PDB entry 8JD0 | electron microscopy, 3.30 A resolution | chains 2 and 3

# Chain 2
Molecule: Metabotropic glutamate receptor 2, Peptidyl-prolyl cis-trans isomerase FKBP1A
From: Homo sapiens
Notes: EC 5.2.1.8
UniProt: chimeric construct of Q14416, P62942: residues 19-872 from Q14416 (GRM2_HUMAN) positions 19-872 (same numbers); residues 881-987 from P62942 positions 2-108 (UniProt number = residue number - 879)
Sequence (993 residues; row label = number of the first residue in the row):
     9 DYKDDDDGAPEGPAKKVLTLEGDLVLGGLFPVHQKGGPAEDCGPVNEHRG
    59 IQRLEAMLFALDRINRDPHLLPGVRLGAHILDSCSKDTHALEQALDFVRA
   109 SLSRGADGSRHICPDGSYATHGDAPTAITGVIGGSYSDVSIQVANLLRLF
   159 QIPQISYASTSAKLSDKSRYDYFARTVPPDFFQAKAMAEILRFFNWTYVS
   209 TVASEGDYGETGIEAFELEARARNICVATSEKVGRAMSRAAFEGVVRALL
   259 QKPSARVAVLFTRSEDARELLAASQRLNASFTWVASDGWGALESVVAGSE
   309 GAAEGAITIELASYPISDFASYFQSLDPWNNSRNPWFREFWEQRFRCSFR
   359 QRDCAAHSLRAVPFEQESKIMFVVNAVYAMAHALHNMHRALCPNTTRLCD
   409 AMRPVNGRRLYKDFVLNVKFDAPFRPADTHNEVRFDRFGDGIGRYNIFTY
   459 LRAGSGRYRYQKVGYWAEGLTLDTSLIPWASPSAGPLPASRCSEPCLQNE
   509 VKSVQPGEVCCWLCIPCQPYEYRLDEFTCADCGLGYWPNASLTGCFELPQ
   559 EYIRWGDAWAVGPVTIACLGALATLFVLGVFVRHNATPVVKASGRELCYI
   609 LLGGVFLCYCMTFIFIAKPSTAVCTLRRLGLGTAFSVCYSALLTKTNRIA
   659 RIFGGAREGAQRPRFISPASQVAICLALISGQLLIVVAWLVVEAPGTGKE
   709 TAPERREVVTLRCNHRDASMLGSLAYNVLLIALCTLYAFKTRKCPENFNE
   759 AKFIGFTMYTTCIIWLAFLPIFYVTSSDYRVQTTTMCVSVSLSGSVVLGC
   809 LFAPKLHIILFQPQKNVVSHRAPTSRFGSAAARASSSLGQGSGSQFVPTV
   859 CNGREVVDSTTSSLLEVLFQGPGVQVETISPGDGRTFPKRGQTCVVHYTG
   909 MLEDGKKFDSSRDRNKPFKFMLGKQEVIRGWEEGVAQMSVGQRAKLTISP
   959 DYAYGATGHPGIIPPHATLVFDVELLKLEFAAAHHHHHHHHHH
Unresolved in the structure: 9-23, 111-131, 662-671, 821-1001
Construct notes: expression tag (9-18, 988-1001); linker (873-880)
Disulfide bonds: Cys50-Cys92, Cys234-Cys518, Cys355-Cys362, Cys400-Cys407, Cys500-Cys519, Cys504-Cys522, Cys525-Cys537, Cys540-Cys553, Cys632-Cys721
Covalent attachments: N-acetylglucosamine (NAG) linked to Asn203
Residues lining bound ligands: J9R (4-(1-methylpyrazol-4-yl)-7-[[(2S)-2-(trifluoromethyl)morpholin-4-yl]methyl]quinoline-2-carboxamide): Leu639, Gly640, Phe643, Asp725, Met728, Ser731, Leu732, Asn735, Thr769, Ile772, Trp773, Phe780, Met794
Curated features (UniProtKB/Swiss-Prot):
  - region: Ala677 to Ala685 (Important for interaction with HTR2A)
  - binding site (L-glutamate): Arg57, Arg61, Ser145, Ala166, Thr168, Asp295, Lys377
  - glycosylation (N-linked (GlcNAc...) asparagine): Asn203, Asn286, Asn338, Asn402, Asn547
  - modified residue: Lys932 (N6-acetyllysine)

# Chain 3
Molecule: Metabotropic glutamate receptor 3, Serine/threonine-protein kinase mTOR
From: Homo sapiens
Notes: EC 2.7.11.1
UniProt: chimeric construct of Q14832, A0A8V8TRG9: residues 23-879 from Q14832 (GRM3_HUMAN) positions 23-879 (same numbers); residues 888-982 from A0A8V8TRG9 positions 1949-2043 (UniProt number = residue number + 1061)
Sequence (993 residues; numbered -8 to 984; the number before each row is that of its first residue; numbers below 1 keep their minus sign (Asp-8 is residue -8)):
    -8 DYKDDDDKGAPWSHPQFEKGSGSWSHPQFEKLGDHNFLRREIKIEGDLVL
    42 GGLFPINEKGTGTEECGRINEDRGIQRLEAMLFAIDEINKDDYLLPGVKL
    92 GVHILDTCSRDTYALEQSLEFVRASLTKVDEAEYMCPDGSYAIQENIPLL
   142 IAGVIGGSYSSVSIQVANLLRLFQIPQISYASTSAKLSDKSRYDYFARTV
   192 PPDFYQAKAMAEILRFFNWTYVSTVASEGDYGETGIEAFEQEARLRNICI
   242 ATAEKVGRSNIRKSYDSVIRELLQKPNARVVVLFMRSDDSRELIAAASRA
   292 NASFTWVASDGWGAQESIIKGSEHVAYGAITLELASQPVRQFDRYFQSLN
   342 PYNNHRNPWFRDFWEQKFQCSLQNKRNHRRVCDKHLAIDSSNYEQESKIM
   392 FVVNAVYAMAHALHKMQRTLCPNTTKLCDAMKILDGKKLYKDYLLKINFT
   442 APFNPNKDADSIVKFDTFGDGMGRYNVFNFQNVGGKYSYLKVGHWAETLS
   492 LDVNSIHWSRNSVPTSQCSDPCAPNEMKNMQPGDVCCWICIPCEPYEYLA
   542 DEFTCMDCGSGQWPTADLTGCYDLPEDYIRWEDAWAIGPVTIACLGFMCT
   592 CMVVTVFIKHNNTPLVKASGRELCYILLFGVGLSYCMTFFFIAKPSPVIC
   642 ALRRLGLGSSFAICYSALLTKTNCIARIFDGVKNGAQRPKFISPSSQVFI
   692 CLGLILVQIVMVSVWLILEAPGTRRYTLAEKRETVILKCNVKDSSMLISL
   742 TYDVILVILCTVYAFKTRKCPENFNEAKFIGFTMYTTCIIWLAFLPIFYV
   792 TSSDYRVQTTTMCISVSLSGFVVLGCLFAPKVHIILFQPQKNVVTHRLHL
   842 NRFSVSGTGTTYSQSSASTYVPTVCNGREVLDSTTSSLLEVLFQGPAILW
   892 HEMWHEGLEEASRLYFGERNVKGMFEVLEPLHAMMERGPQTLKETSFNQA
   942 YGRDLMEAQEWCRKYMKSGNVKDLTQAWDLYYHVFRRISKQEF
Unresolved in the structure: -8 to 29, 119-136, 665-680, 829-984
Construct notes: expression tag (-8 to 22, 983-984); linker (880-887)
Disulfide bonds: Cys57-Cys99, Cys240-Cys527, Cys361-Cys373, Cys412-Cys419, Cys509-Cys528, Cys513-Cys531, Cys534-Cys546, Cys549-Cys562, Cys641-Cys730
Covalent attachments: N-acetylglucosamine (NAG) linked to Asn209
Residues lining bound ligands: glutamic acid (GLU): Arg64, Arg68, Ser149, Tyr150, Ser151, Ala172, Ser173, Thr174, Tyr222, Asp301, Gly302, Lys389
Curated features (UniProtKB/Swiss-Prot):
  - binding site (L-glutamate): Ser151, Ala172 to Thr174, Tyr222, Asp301, Lys389
  - glycosylation (N-linked (GlcNAc...) asparagine): Asn209, Asn292, Asn414, Asn439
What the authors report for this chain:
  - mutagenesis - F765S: unchanged signaling in response to glutamic acid
  - mutagenesis - D671G, D744N: increased signaling in response to glutamic acid

# Chain 2 / chain 3 interface
Residue-residue contacts - 18 pairs, chain 2 then chain 3:
  Leu99(2) - Leu163(3)  hydrophobic
  Leu99(2) - Phe164(3)  hydrophobic
  Glu100(2) - Leu117(3)
  Glu100(2) - Phe164(3)
  Leu103(2) - Leu117(3)  hydrophobic
  Leu103(2) - Phe164(3)  hydrophobic
  Arg107(2) - Leu117(3)
  Leu110(2) - Leu110(3)  hydrophobic
  Asn153(2) - Leu163(3)
  Leu154(2) - Leu163(3)  hydrophobic
  Arg156(2) - Asn159(3)
  Leu157(2) - Leu106(3)  hydrophobic
  Leu157(2) - Gln156(3)
  Leu157(2) - Asn159(3)
  Leu157(2) - Leu160(3)
  Ser176(2) - Arg183(3)
  Arg177(2) - Ser182(3)
  Arg177(2) - Arg183(3)
Other interface residues (no listed pair), chain 2 (14 interface residues in all): Gln150, Phe158, Val699
Other interface residues (no listed pair), chain 3 (15 interface residues in all): Glu107, Val113, Ser116, Arg162, Val639

# In short
The interface between chain 2 and chain 3 involves 14 residues on one side and 15 on the other. Ligands of
chain 2: compound J9R. From the paper: D671G and D744N of chain 3 increase signaling in response to glutamic
acid; F765S of chain 3 leaves signaling in response to glutamic acid unchanged.
Here chain 2 is Metabotropic glutamate receptor 2, Peptidyl-prolyl cis-trans isomerase FKBP1A and chain 3 is
Metabotropic glutamate receptor 3, Serine/threonine-protein kinase mTOR, both from Homo sapiens. Entry 8JD0
(Cryo-EM structure of mGlu2-mGlu3 heterodimer in presence of NAM563) was determined by electron microscopy
(same publication as 8JCU, 8JCV, 8JCW, 8JCX, 8JCY, 8JCZ and 6 further entries).
